1E7Y - chain A; structure by X-ray diffraction, 2.48 A resolution.

[Chain A]
Protein: Glucose 6-phosphate 1-dehydrogenase
From: Leuconostoc mesenteroides
Notes: EC 1.1.1.49
UniProtKB: P11411 (G6PD_LEUME); residue numbers follow UniProt; this construct covers 1-485
Amino-acid sequence (485 residues; each row starts with the number of its first residue):
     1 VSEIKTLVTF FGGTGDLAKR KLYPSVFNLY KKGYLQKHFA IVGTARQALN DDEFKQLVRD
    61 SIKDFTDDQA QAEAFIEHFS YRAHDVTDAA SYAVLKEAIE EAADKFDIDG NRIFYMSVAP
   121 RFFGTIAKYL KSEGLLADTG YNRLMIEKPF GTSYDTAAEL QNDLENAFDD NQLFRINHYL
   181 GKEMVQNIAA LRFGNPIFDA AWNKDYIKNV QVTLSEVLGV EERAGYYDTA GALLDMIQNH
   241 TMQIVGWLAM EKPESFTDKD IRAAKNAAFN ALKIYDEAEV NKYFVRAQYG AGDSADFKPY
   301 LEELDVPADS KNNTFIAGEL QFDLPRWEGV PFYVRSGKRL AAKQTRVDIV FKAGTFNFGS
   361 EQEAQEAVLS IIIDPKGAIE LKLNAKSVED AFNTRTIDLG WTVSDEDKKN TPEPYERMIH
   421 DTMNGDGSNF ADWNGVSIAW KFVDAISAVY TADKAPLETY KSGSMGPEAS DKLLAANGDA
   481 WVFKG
Construct notes: engineered mutation Asn-177 (Asp in P11411)
Metal / ion sites: Ca2+ near Asn-477 (its only coordinating residue here)
Ligand contacts:
  - 6-O-phosphono-beta-D-glucopyranose (BG6): Lys-148, His-178, Tyr-179, Lys-182, Glu-216, Arg-223, Tyr-226, Asp-235, Met-236, His-240, Lys-338, Lys-343, Asp-374
  - NADPH (NDP; NADPH dihydro-nicotinamide-adenine-dinucleotide phosphate): Gly-12, Gly-13, Thr-14, Gly-15, Asp-16, Leu-17, Ala-45, Arg-46, Gln-47, His-84, Asp-85, Val-86, Ser-117, Val-118, Phe-122

[Overview]
Chain A binds 6-O-phosphono-beta-D-glucopyranose and NADPH.
Chain A is Glucose 6-phosphate 1-dehydrogenase (Leuconostoc mesenteroides); the structure, Active site mutant
(D177->n) of glucose 6-phosphate dehydrogenase from leuconostoc mesenteroides complexed with substrate and
NADPH, was determined by X-ray diffraction (same publication as 1E77 and 1E7M).
